Entry 8ESX (X-ray diffraction, 1.35 A resolution); this record covers chains A and B.

# Chain A
Name: Protease
Organism: Human immunodeficiency virus 1
Reference sequence: Q5RZ08 (Q5RZ08_9HIV1); numbering as in UniProt (aligned over 1-99)
Chain sequence (99 residues; row label = number of the first residue in the row):
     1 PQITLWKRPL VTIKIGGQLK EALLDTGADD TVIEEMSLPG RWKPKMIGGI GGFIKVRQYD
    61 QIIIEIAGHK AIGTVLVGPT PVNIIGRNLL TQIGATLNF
Sequence notes: engineered mutation Lys7 (Gln in Q5RZ08), Ile33 (Leu in Q5RZ08), Ile63 (Leu in Q5RZ08), Ala67 (Cys in Q5RZ08), Ala95 (Cys in Q5RZ08)
Bound ions: Na+ near Asp60 (its only coordinating residue here)
Residues lining bound ligands: X7B ([(3AS,4R,6AR)-2,3,3A,4,5,6A-hexahydrofuro[2,3-b]furan-4-yl] N-[(2S,3R)-4-[[7,7-bis(oxidanyl)-9-oxidanylidene-8-oxa-7-boranuidabicyclo[4.3.0]nona-1,3,5-trien-3-yl]sulfonyl-(2-methylpropyl)amino]-3-oxidanyl-1-phenyl-butan-2-yl]carbamate): Arg8, Leu23, Asp25, Gly27, Ala28, Asp29, Asp30, Val32, Lys45, Ile47, Gly48, Gly49, Ile50, Leu76, Pro81, Val82, Ile84
From the paper describing this entry:
  - binding site for X7B: Asp29, Asp30, Gly48
  - mutagenesis - D30N (Ki = 7 +/- 5 pM): unchanged binding to X7B

# Chain B
Name: Protease
Organism: Human immunodeficiency virus 1
Reference sequence: Q5RZ08 (Q5RZ08_9HIV1); residues 101-199 here correspond to UniProt positions 1-99 (UniProt number = residue number - 100)
Chain sequence (99 residues; numbered 101 to 199; the number before each row is that of its first residue):
   101 PQITLWKRPL VTIKIGGQLK EALLDTGADD TVIEEMSLPG RWKPKMIGGI GGFIKVRQYD
   161 QIIIEIAGHK AIGTVLVGPT PVNIIGRNLL TQIGATLNF
Sequence notes: engineered mutation Lys107 (Gln7 in Q5RZ08), Ile133 (Leu33 in Q5RZ08), Ile163 (Leu63 in Q5RZ08), Ala167 (Cys67 in Q5RZ08), Ala195 (Cys95 in Q5RZ08)
Residues lining bound ligands: X7B ([(3AS,4R,6AR)-2,3,3A,4,5,6A-hexahydrofuro[2,3-b]furan-4-yl] N-[(2S,3R)-4-[[7,7-bis(oxidanyl)-9-oxidanylidene-8-oxa-7-boranuidabicyclo[4.3.0]nona-1,3,5-trien-3-yl]sulfonyl-(2-methylpropyl)amino]-3-oxidanyl-1-phenyl-butan-2-yl]carbamate): Leu123, Asp125, Gly127, Ala128, Asp129, Asp130, Val132, Gly148, Gly149, Ile150, Pro181, Val182, Ile184

# Interface between chain A and chain B
Pairs across the interface (101; chain A residue first):
  Pro1(A) - Leu197(B)
  Pro1(A) - Asn198(B)
  Pro1(A) - Phe199(B)  hydrogen bond (backbone-backbone)
  Gln2(A) - Thr196(B)
  Gln2(A) - Leu197(B)
  Gln2(A) - Asn198(B)  hydrogen bond
  Ile3(A) - Thr196(B)
  Ile3(A) - Leu197(B)  hydrogen bond (backbone-backbone)
  Ile3(A) - Phe199(B)  hydrophobic
  Leu5(A) - Thr126(B)
  Leu5(A) - Arg187(B)  hydrogen bond (backbone-side chain)
  Leu5(A) - Leu190(B)  hydrophobic
  Leu5(A) - Thr191(B)
  Leu5(A) - Ala195(B)
  Trp6(A) - Arg187(B)  hydrogen bond (backbone-side chain)
  Trp6(A) - Thr191(B)
  Lys7(A) - Arg187(B)
  Arg8(A) - Asp129(B)  salt bridge
  Arg8(A) - Arg187(B)
  Pro9(A) - Thr126(B)
  Pro9(A) - Arg187(B)
  Leu23(A) - Gly127(B)
  Leu24(A) - Thr126(B)  hydrogen bond (backbone-side chain)
  Leu24(A) - Leu197(B)  hydrophobic
  Leu24(A) - Phe199(B)  hydrophobic
  Asp25(A) - Asp125(B)
  Asp25(A) - Thr126(B)
  Asp25(A) - Gly127(B)  hydrogen bond (side chain-backbone)
  Thr26(A) - Leu105(B)
  Thr26(A) - Pro109(B)
  Thr26(A) - Leu124(B)  hydrogen bond (side chain-backbone)
  Thr26(A) - Asp125(B)
  Thr26(A) - Thr126(B)  hydrogen bond (backbone-side chain)
  Thr26(A) - Leu197(B)
  Gly27(A) - Leu123(B)
  Gly27(A) - Leu124(B)
  Gly27(A) - Asp125(B)  hydrogen bond (backbone-side chain)
  Asp29(A) - Arg108(B)  salt bridge
  Ile47(A) - Ile150(B)  hydrophobic
  Gly48(A) - Ile150(B)
  Gly49(A) - Ile150(B)
  Gly49(A) - Pro181(B)
  Ile50(A) - Gly149(B)
  Ile50(A) - Ile150(B)  hydrogen bond (backbone-backbone)
  Ile50(A) - Gly151(B)  hydrogen bond (backbone-backbone)
  Ile50(A) - Gly152(B)
  Ile50(A) - Ile154(B)  hydrophobic
  Ile50(A) - Thr180(B)
  Ile50(A) - Pro181(B)
  Ile50(A) - Ile184(B)  hydrophobic
  Gly51(A) - Gly151(B)
  Gly51(A) - Gly152(B)
  Gly51(A) - Ile154(B)
  Gly52(A) - Ile150(B)
  Gly52(A) - Gly151(B)
  Ile54(A) - Ile150(B)
  His69(A) - Phe199(B)
  Thr80(A) - Ile150(B)
  Pro81(A) - Gly149(B)
  Pro81(A) - Ile150(B)
  Arg87(A) - Leu105(B)  hydrogen bond (side chain-backbone)
  Arg87(A) - Trp106(B)  hydrogen bond (side chain-backbone)
  Arg87(A) - Lys107(B)  hydrogen bond (side chain-backbone)
  Arg87(A) - Arg108(B)
  Arg87(A) - Pro109(B)
  Leu90(A) - Leu105(B)  hydrophobic
  Thr91(A) - Leu105(B)
  Thr91(A) - Trp106(B)
  Gln92(A) - Trp106(B)
  Ile93(A) - Phe199(B)
  Gly94(A) - Asn198(B)
  Gly94(A) - Phe199(B)
  Ala95(A) - Leu105(B)
  Ala95(A) - Asn198(B)
  Ala95(A) - Phe199(B)  hydrophobic
  Thr96(A) - Gln102(B)
  Thr96(A) - Ile103(B)
  Thr96(A) - Thr104(B)
  Thr96(A) - Thr196(B)
  Thr96(A) - Leu197(B)
  Thr96(A) - Asn198(B)  hydrogen bond (backbone-backbone)
  Leu97(A) - Pro101(B)
  Leu97(A) - Gln102(B)
  Leu97(A) - Ile103(B)  hydrogen bond (backbone-backbone)
  Leu97(A) - Leu124(B)  hydrophobic
  Leu97(A) - Thr126(B)
  Leu97(A) - Thr196(B)
  Leu97(A) - Leu197(B)  hydrophobic
  Asn98(A) - Pro101(B)
  Asn98(A) - Gln102(B)  hydrogen bond
  Asn98(A) - Gly194(B)
  Asn98(A) - Ala195(B)
  Asn98(A) - Thr196(B)  hydrogen bond (backbone-backbone)
  Asn98(A) - Asn198(B)  hydrogen bond
  Phe99(A) - Pro101(B)  hydrogen bond (backbone-backbone)
  Phe99(A) - Ile103(B)  hydrophobic
  Phe99(A) - Leu124(B)  hydrophobic
  Phe99(A) - His169(B)
  Phe99(A) - Ile193(B)
  Phe99(A) - Gly194(B)
  Phe99(A) - Ala195(B)  hydrophobic
Interface residues without a listed pair, chain A (40 interface residues in all): Thr4, Val32, Phe53, Ala67, Ile84
Interface residues without a listed pair, chain B (37 interface residues in all): Val132, Ile147, Ala167

# Summary
The interface between chain A and chain B involves 40 residues on one side and 37 on the other, with 21
hydrogen bonds and 2 salt bridges. Polar contacts include Arg8(A)-Asp129(B), Asp29(A)-Arg108(B) and
Gln2(A)-Asn198(B). From the paper: a binding site for X7B at Asp29(A), Asp30(A) and Gly48(A); D30N of chain A
leaves binding to X7B unchanged.
Chain A and chain B are both Protease (Human immunodeficiency virus 1); the structure, HIV protease in complex
with benzoxaborolone analog of darunavir, was determined by X-ray diffraction, deposited together with 8ESY.
